5C7K - chains C and E of the 6 polymer chains in the assembly; structure by X-ray diffraction, 4.60 A resolution (low resolution: residue-level contacts below are approximate; hydrogen-bond / salt-bridge calls are withheld).

# Chain C
Molecule: Envelope glycoprotein gp120
From: Human immunodeficiency virus 1
UniProt: Q2N0S6 (Q2N0S6_9HIV1); the construct lacks a stretch of the UniProt sequence and is renumbered around it, so the offset changes along the chain: 31-141 = UniProt 30-140; 150-185 = UniProt 141-176; 188-309 = UniProt 187-308; 312-321 = UniProt 309-318; 2 more segments
Sequence (487 residues; numbered 30 to 518 plus 11 insertion-coded residues; 13 numbers in that range are skipped by the numbering (no residue carries them; nothing is unmodelled there); the number before each row is that of its first residue; a row labelled like 185A-185J holds insertion residues (185A, then the next letters in order)):
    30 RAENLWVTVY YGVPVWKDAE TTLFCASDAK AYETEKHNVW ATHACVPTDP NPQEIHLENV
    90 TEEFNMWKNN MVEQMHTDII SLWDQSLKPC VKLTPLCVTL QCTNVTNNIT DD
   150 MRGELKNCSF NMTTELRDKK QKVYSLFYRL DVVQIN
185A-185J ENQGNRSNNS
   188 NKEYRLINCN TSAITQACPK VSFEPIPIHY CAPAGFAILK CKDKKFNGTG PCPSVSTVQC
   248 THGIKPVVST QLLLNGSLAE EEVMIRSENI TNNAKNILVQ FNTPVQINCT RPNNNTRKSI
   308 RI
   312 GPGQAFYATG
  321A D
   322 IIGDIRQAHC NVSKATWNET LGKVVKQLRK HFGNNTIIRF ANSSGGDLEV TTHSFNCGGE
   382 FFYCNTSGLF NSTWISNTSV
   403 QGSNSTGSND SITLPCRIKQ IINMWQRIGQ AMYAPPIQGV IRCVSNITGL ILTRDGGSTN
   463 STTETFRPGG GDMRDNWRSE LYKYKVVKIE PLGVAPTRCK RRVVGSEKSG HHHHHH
Unresolved in the structure: 136-140, 185A-185J, 403-410, 505-518
Disulfides: Cys54-Cys74, Cys119-Cys205, Cys126-Cys196, Cys131-Cys157, Cys218-Cys247, Cys228-Cys239, Cys378-Cys445
Glycans and other covalent adducts: N-acetylglucosamine (NAG) linked to Asn88, Asn133, Asn156, Asn160, Asn197, Asn295, Asn339, Asn355, Asn363, Asn386, Asn392, Asn448; glycan linked to Asn234, Asn262, Asn276, Asn301, Asn332
Sequence notes: expression tag (30, 511-518); engineered mutation Asn332 (Thr330 in Q2N0S6), Cys501 (Ala498 in Q2N0S6), Ser508 (Arg505 in Q2N0S6)
Reported in the primary citation:
  - post-translational modification sites: Asn156, Asn234, Asn262, Asn276, Asn295, Asn301, Asn332
  - conformationally variable residues: Asn262

# Chain E
Molecule: Antibody Fab 8ANC195 heavy chain
From: Homo sapiens
UniProt: P01857 (IGHG1_HUMAN); residues 114-219 here correspond to UniProt positions 1-106 (UniProt number = residue number - 113)
Sequence (238 residues; numbered 1 to 219 plus 20 insertion-coded residues; 1 number in that range is skipped by the numbering (no residue carries it; nothing is unmodelled there); the number before each row is that of its first residue; a row labelled like 77A-77D holds insertion residues (77A, then the next letters in order)):
     1 QIHLVQSGTE VKKPGSSVTV SCKAYGVNTF GLYAV
   35A N
    36 WVRQAPGQSL EYIGQIW
    54 RWKSSASHHF RGRVLISAVD LTGS
77A-77D SPPI
    78 SSLEI
82A-82C KNL
    83 TSDDTAVYFC TTTSTYDK
100A-100L WSGLHHDGVMAF
   101 SSWGQGTLIS VSAASTKGPS VFPLAPSSKS TSGGTAALGC LVKDYFPEPV TVSWNSGALT
   161 SGVHTFPAVL QSSGLYSLSS VVTVPSSSLG TQTYICNVNH KPSNTKVDKK VEPKSCDKT
Unresolved in the structure: 129-133, 187-190, 215-219
Disulfides: Cys22-Cys92, Cys140-Cys196
Curated features (UniProtKB/Swiss-Prot):
  - region: Glu212 to Thr219 (Hinge)

# How chain C and chain E interact
Residue-residue contacts - 27 pairs, chain C then chain E:
  Val44(C) - Trp100A(E)
  Trp45(C) - Lys100(E)
  Trp45(C) - Trp100A(E)
  Lys46(C) - Trp100A(E)
  Thr90(C) - Arg54(E)
  Glu91(C) - Lys100(E)
  Glu92(C) - Gly31(E)
  Glu92(C) - Arg54(E)
  Glu92(C) - Thr97(E)
  Glu92(C) - Tyr98(E)
  Phe93(C) - Leu32(E)
  Asn94(C) - Leu32(E)
  Asn94(C) - Tyr98(E)
  Gly237(C) - Gly31(E)
  Gly237(C) - Leu32(E)
  Pro238(C) - Gly31(E)
  Pro238(C) - Arg54(E)
  Asn276(C) - Leu74(E)
  Ile277(C) - Leu74(E)
  Thr278(C) - Leu74(E)
  Thr278(C) - Thr75(E)
  Thr278(C) - Gly76(E)
  Thr278(C) - Ser77A(E)
  His352(C) - Leu74(E)
  His352(C) - Thr75(E)
  His352(C) - Gly76(E)
  Asn462(C) - Ser77(E)
Also at the interface, not in a pair above, chain C (18 interface residues in all): Asp47, Thr236, Phe353
Also at the interface, not in a pair above, chain E (14 interface residues in all): Thr29, Trp52

# Overview
18 residues of chain C and 14 residues of chain E are in contact. N-acetylglucosamine is covalently linked to
Asn88(C), Asn133(C), Asn156(C), Asn160(C), Asn197(C) and Asn234(C) and 11 more. The paper reports modification
sites Asn156(C), Asn234(C) and Asn262(C) among others; conformational variability at Asn262(C).
Chain C is Envelope glycoprotein gp120 (Human immunodeficiency virus 1) and chain E is Antibody Fab 8ANC195
heavy chain (Homo sapiens); the structure, Crystal structure BG505 SOSIP gp140 HIV-1 Env trimer bound to
broadly neutralizing antibodies PGT128 and 8ANC195, was determined by X-ray diffraction.
